PDB entry 8XXK | X-ray diffraction, 1.70 A resolution | chains D and A of the 4 polymer chains in the assembly

Chain D:
Molecule: 16-nt DNA strand
Organism: Homo sapiens
Sequence (16 nucleotides; numbered 1 to 16; the number before each row is that of its first residue):
     1 TGGTAGACCTGGACGC
Not modelled in the structure: 1
Metal / ion sites: Mg2+: DG3 (shared with Gln84(A), Gln294(A) of chain A)

Chain A:
Molecule: N-glycosylase/DNA lyase
Organism: Homo sapiens
Notes: EC 3.2.2.-, 4.2.99.18
UniProtKB: O15527 (OGG1_HUMAN); residue numbers follow UniProt; this construct covers 12-345
Chain sequence (336 residues; row label = number of the first residue in the row):
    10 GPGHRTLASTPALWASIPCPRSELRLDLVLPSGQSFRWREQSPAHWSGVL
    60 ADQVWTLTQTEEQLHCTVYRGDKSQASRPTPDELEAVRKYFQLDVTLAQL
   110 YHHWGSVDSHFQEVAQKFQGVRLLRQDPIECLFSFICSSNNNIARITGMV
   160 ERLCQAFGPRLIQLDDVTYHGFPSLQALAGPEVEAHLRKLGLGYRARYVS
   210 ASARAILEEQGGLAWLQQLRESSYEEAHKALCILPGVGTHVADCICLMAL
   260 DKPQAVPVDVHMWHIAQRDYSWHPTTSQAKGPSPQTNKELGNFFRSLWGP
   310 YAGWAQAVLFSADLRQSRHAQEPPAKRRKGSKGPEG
Not modelled in the structure: 326-345
Construct notes: expression tag (10-11); engineered mutation His249 (Lys in O15527)
Metal / ion sites: Mg2+ site 1: Gln84, Gln294 (shared with DG3(D) of chain D); Na+ near Glu122 (its only coordinating residue here); Mg2+ site 2: Cys241, Leu243, Val246 (shared with 1 residue of chain G)
Residues lining bound ligands: A1LXK ([(2R,3S,5S)-5-[2-azanyl-6,8-bis(oxidanylidene)-1,7-dihydropurin-9-yl]-2,3,5-tris(oxidanyl)pentyl] dihydrogen phosphate): Ser41, Gly42, Phe45, Phe144, Ser147, Asn150, Asn151, Ile152, Ile155, His249, Cys253, Met257, Pro266, Val267, Asp268, Val269, His270, Met271, Gln315, Phe319, Leu323
UniProt features mapped onto this chain:
  - binding site (DNA): Asn149, Arg154, Arg204, His270, Gln287
  - binding site (8-oxoguanine): Pro266, Asp268, Gln315, Phe319
  - natural variant: Gly12 (G12E: Found in a kidney cancer sample), Arg46 (R46Q: Found in a clear cell renal cell carcinoma sample), Ala85 (A85S: Found in a lung cancer sample), Arg131 (R131Q: Found in a lung cancer sample), Arg154 (R154H: Found in a gastric cancer sample), Ser232 (S232T: Found in a kidney cancer sample)
  - mutagenesis: Asp268 (D268E/Q: No effect on activity; D268N: Decreases activity about 65-fold)
From the paper describing this entry:
  - mutagenesis - K249H: abolished catalytic activity (AP-lyase activity)
  - mutagenesis - K249H: increased catalytic activity on under acidic conditions

How chain D and chain A interact:
Pairs across the interface (14):
  DG3(D) - Gln294(A)  phosphate contact
  DT4(D) - Ala288(A)  phosphate contact
  DT4(D) - Pro293(A)  base contact
  DC8(D) - Asn149(A)  base contact
  DC8(D) - Tyr203(A)  phosphate contact
  DC9(D) - Asn149(A)  hydrogen bond to the base
  DC9(D) - Arg154(A)  hydrogen bond to the base
  DC9(D) - Arg197(A)  phosphate contact
  DC9(D) - Leu201(A)  base contact
  DC9(D) - Gly202(A)  sugar contact
  DC9(D) - Tyr203(A)  hydrogen bond to the sugar
  DC9(D) - Arg204(A)  hydrogen bond to the base
  DT10(D) - Arg154(A)  hydrogen bond to the base
  DT10(D) - Gly200(A)  sugar contact
Also at the interface, not in a pair above, chain D (6 interface residues in all): DG11
Also at the interface, not in a pair above, chain A (13 interface residues in all): Asn151, Ser286

Overview:
6 residues of chain D face 13 of chain A across their interface; the contacts include 5 hydrogen bonds. Polar
contacts include DC9(D)-Asn149(A), DC9(D)-Arg154(A) and DC9(D)-Arg204(A). Bound to chain A: compound A1LXK.
From the paper: K249H of chain A abolishes catalytic activity (AP-lyase activity); K249H of chain A increases
catalytic activity on under acidic conditions.
Chain D is a 16-nt DNA strand and chain A is N-glycosylase/DNA lyase, both from Homo sapiens; the structure,
Crystal structure of human 8-oxoguanine glycosylase K249H mutant bound to the reaction intermediate derived
from the ..., was determined by X-ray diffraction (same publication as 8XWC, 8XWU and 8XXG).
